PDB entry 8GID | X-ray diffraction, 1.80 A resolution | chain A

== Chain A ==
Name: Apical membrane antigen 1, rhoptry neck protein 2 chimera
Organism: Plasmodium falciparum 3D7
UniProt: chimeric construct of D9MXR5, Q7KQK5, Q8IKV6: residues 1-53 from D9MXR5 (D9MXR5_PLAFA) positions 243-295 (UniProt number = residue number + 242); residues 73-328 from Q7KQK5 positions 103-358 (UniProt number = residue number + 30); residues 329-365 from Q8IKV6 positions 2023-2059 (UniProt number = residue number + 1694)
Sequence (377 residues; row label = number of the first residue in the row; numbers below 1 keep their minus sign (Glu-2 is residue -2)):
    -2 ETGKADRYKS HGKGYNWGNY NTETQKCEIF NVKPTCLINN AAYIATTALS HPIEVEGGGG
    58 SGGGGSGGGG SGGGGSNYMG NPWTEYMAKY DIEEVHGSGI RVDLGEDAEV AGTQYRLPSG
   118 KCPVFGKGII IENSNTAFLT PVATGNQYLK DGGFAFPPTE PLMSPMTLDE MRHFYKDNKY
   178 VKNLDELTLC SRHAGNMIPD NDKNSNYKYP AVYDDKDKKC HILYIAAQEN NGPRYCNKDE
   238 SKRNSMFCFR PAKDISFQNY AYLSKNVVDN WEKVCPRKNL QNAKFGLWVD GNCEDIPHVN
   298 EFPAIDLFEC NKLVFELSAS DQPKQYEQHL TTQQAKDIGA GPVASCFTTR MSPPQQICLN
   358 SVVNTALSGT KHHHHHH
Not modelled in the structure: -2 to 2, 54-76, 365-374
Differences from the reference sequence: expression tag (-2 to 0, 366-374); engineered mutation Ala38 (Ser280 in D9MXR5), Ala39 (Ser281 in D9MXR5), Ala134 (Thr164 in Q7KQK5), Ala258 (Thr288 in Q7KQK5); linker (54-72)
Disulfide bonds: Cys24-Cys307, Cys33-Cys290, Cys119-Cys272, Cys187-Cys217, Cys233-Cys245, Cys343-Cys355

== Overview ==
Chain A is Apical membrane antigen 1, rhoptry neck protein 2 chimera (Plasmodium falciparum 3D7); the
structure, Crystal structure of a strain-transcending single-component Plasmodium falciparum AMA1-RON2L
structure-based design immunogen 1 (SBD1), was determined by X-ray diffraction (same publication as 8GIE and
8GIF).
